Entry 9BOV (electron microscopy, 3.00 A resolution); this record covers chains A and G of the 12 polymer chains in the assembly.

[Chain A (and G)]
Name: Molybdopterin oxidoreductase
From: Caldicellulosiruptor saccharolyticus
Notes: chain G of this document is another copy of the same molecule, construct and numbering; everything in this record applies to it too
UniProt: A4XH60 (A4XH60_CALS8); numbering as in UniProt (aligned over 1-1178)
Amino-acid sequence (1178 residues; row label = number of the first residue in the row):
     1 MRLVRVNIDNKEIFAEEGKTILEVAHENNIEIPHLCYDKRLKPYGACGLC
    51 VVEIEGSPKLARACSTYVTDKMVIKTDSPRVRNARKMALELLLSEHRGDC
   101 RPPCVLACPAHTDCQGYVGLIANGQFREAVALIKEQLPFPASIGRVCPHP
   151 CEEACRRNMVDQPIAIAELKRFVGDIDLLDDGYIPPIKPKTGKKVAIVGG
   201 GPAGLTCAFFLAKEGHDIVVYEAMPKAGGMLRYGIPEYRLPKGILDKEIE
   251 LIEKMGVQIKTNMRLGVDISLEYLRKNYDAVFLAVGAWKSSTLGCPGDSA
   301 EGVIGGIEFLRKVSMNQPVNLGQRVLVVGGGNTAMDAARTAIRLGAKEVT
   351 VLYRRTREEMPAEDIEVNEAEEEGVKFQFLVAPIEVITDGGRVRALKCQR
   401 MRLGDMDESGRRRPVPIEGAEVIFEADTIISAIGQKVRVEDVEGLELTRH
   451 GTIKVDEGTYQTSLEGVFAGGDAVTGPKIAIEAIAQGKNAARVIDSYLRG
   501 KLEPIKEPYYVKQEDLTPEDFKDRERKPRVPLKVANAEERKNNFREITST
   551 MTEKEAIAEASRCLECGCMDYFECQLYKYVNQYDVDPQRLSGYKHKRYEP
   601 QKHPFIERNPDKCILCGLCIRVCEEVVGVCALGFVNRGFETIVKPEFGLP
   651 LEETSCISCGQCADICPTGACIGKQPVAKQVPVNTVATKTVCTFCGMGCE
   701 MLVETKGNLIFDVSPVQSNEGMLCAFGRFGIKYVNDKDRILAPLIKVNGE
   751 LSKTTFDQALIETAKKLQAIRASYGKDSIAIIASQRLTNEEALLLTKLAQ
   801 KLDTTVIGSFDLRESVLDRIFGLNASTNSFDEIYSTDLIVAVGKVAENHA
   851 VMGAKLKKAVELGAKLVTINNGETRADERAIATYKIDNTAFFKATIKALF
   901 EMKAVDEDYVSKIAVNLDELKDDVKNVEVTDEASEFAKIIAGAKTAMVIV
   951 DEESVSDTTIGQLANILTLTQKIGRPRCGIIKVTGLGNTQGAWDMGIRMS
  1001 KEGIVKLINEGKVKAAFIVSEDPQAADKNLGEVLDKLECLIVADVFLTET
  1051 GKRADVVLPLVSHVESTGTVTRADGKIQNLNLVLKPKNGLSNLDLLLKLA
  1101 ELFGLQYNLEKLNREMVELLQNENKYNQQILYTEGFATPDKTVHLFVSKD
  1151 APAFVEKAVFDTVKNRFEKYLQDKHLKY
Ion coordination: 2Fe-2S cluster Fe: Cys36, Cys47, Cys50, Cys64; 4Fe-4S cluster Fe site 1: His96, Cys100, Cys568, Cys574; 4Fe-4S cluster Fe site 2: Cys104, Cys155, Cys563, Cys566; 4Fe-4S cluster Fe site 3: Cys108, Cys147, Cys151, Lys170; 4Fe-4S cluster Fe site 4: Cys613, Cys616, Cys619, Cys666; 4Fe-4S cluster Fe site 5: Cys623, Cys656, Cys659, Cys662; 4Fe-4S cluster Fe site 6: Cys692, Cys695, Cys699, Cys724
Ligand contacts:
  - FAD (flavin-adenine dinucleotide): Val146, Cys147, Pro148, Val198, Gly199, Gly200, Gly201, Pro202, Ala203, Gly204, Tyr221, Glu222, Ala223, Met224, Gly229, Met230, Leu231, Gly234, Ile235, Arg239, Met263, Arg264, Leu265, Ala284, Val285, Gly286, Ala287, Trp288, Ile307, Leu310, Asn332, Thr333, Asp336, Gln435, Arg438, Asp441, Gly471, Asp472, Ala473, Lys478, Ile479, Ala480, Ala483
  - 2Fe-2S cluster (FES): His34, Leu35, Cys36, Tyr37, Gly45, Ala46, Cys47, Gly48, Leu49, Cys50, Arg62, Cys64
  - 4Fe-4S cluster (SF4), molecule 1: His96, Gly98, Asp99, Cys100, Val511, Cys568, Asp570, Tyr571, Cys574, Leu576, Tyr577, Lys612, Thr668, Gly669
  - 4Fe-4S cluster (SF4), molecule 2: Pro102, Pro103, Cys104, Gln115, Cys155, Arg156, Arg157, Ile164, Ile166, Cys563, Leu564, Glu565, Cys566
  - 4Fe-4S cluster (SF4), molecule 3: Cys108, Pro109, Thr112, Cys114, Tyr117, Leu137, Ile143, Cys147, His149, Pro150, Cys151, Ile166, Ala167, Lys170, Ile481
  - 4Fe-4S cluster (SF4), molecule 4: Ile606, Cys623, Val627, Val629, Ala631, Leu632, Leu651, Cys656, Ile657, Ser658, Cys659, Gly660, Gln661, Cys662
  - 4Fe-4S cluster (SF4), molecule 5: Cys613, Ile614, Leu615, Cys616, Gly617, Leu618, Cys619, Val643, Cys666, Pro667, Thr668, Ala670, Cys671
  - 4Fe-4S cluster (SF4), molecule 6: Cys692, Phe694, Cys695, Met697, Gly698, Cys699, Leu723, Cys724, Phe726, Gly727, Val851

[Chain A / chain G interface]
Pairs across the interface (49):
  Glu237(A) - Ile761(G)
  Val313(A) - Lys765(G)  hydrogen bond (backbone-side chain)
  Val313(A) - Gln768(G)
  Asn316(A) - Ala764(G)
  Asn316(A) - Lys765(G)
  Asn316(A) - Gln768(G)  hydrogen bond
  Asn316(A) - Leu1102(G)  hydrogen bond (side chain-backbone)
  Asn316(A) - Phe1103(G)
  Gln317(A) - Gln768(G)
  Pro318(A) - Arg771(G)
  Pro318(A) - Lys801(G)
  Pro318(A) - Asp803(G)
  Val319(A) - Arg771(G)
  Val319(A) - Ala772(G)
  Asn320(A) - Arg771(G)
  Leu321(A) - Ala772(G)  hydrogen bond (backbone-backbone)
  Leu344(A) - Gln768(G)
  Leu344(A) - Ala769(G)
  Leu344(A) - Ser773(G)
  Glu539(A) - Asn748(G)
  Phe544(A) - Lys765(G)
  Arg545(A) - Ile745(G)
  Arg545(A) - Lys746(G)  hydrogen bond (side chain-backbone)
  Arg545(A) - Gln758(G)
  Arg545(A) - Glu762(G)  salt bridge
  Ile745(A) - Arg545(G)
  Lys746(A) - Arg545(G)  hydrogen bond (backbone-side chain)
  Asn748(A) - Glu539(G)
  Gln758(A) - Arg545(G)
  Ile761(A) - Glu237(G)
  Glu762(A) - Arg545(G)  salt bridge
  Ala764(A) - Asn316(G)
  Lys765(A) - Val313(G)  hydrogen bond (side chain-backbone)
  Lys765(A) - Asn316(G)
  Lys765(A) - Phe544(G)
  Gln768(A) - Val313(G)
  Gln768(A) - Asn316(G)  hydrogen bond
  Gln768(A) - Gln317(G)
  Gln768(A) - Leu344(G)
  Ala769(A) - Leu344(G)
  Arg771(A) - Pro318(G)
  Arg771(A) - Val319(G)
  Ala772(A) - Val319(G)
  Ala772(A) - Leu321(G)  hydrogen bond (backbone-backbone)
  Ser773(A) - Leu344(G)
  Lys801(A) - Pro318(G)
  Asp803(A) - Pro318(G)
  Leu1102(A) - Asn316(G)  hydrogen bond (backbone-side chain)
  Phe1103(A) - Asn316(G)
Interface residues without a listed pair, chain A (40 interface residues in all): Lys312, Ser314, Met315, Gly322, Arg343, Gly345, Lys347, Asn542, Val747, Lys766, Tyr774
Interface residues without a listed pair, chain G (40 interface residues in all): Lys312, Ser314, Met315, Asn320, Gly322, Arg343, Gly345, Lys347, Asn542, Val747, Lys766, Tyr774

[Overview]
The chain A/chain G interface involves 40 residues from each chain; the contacts include 10 hydrogen bonds and
2 salt bridges. Polar contacts include Arg545(A)-Glu762(G), Val313(A)-Lys765(G) and Asn316(A)-Gln768(G). Bound
to chain A: 2Fe-2S cluster, 6 copies of 4Fe-4S cluster and flavin-adenine dinucleotide.
Both chains are Molybdopterin oxidoreductase (Caldicellulosiruptor saccharolyticus). Entry 9BOV (Structure of
electron bifurcating Nfn-ABC complexed with NAD from Caldicellulosiruptor saccharolyticus) was determined by
electron microscopy, deposited together with 9BP5.
